PDB entry 4MMP | X-ray diffraction, 1.57 A resolution | chain A

== Chain A ==
Molecule: Sialic Acid Binding Protein
From: Pasteurella multocida subsp. gallicida P1059
UniProtKB: K0Y3H9 (K0Y3H9_PASMD); residues 3-308 here correspond to UniProt positions 22-327 (UniProt number = residue number + 19)
Chain sequence (308 residues; row label = number of the first residue in the row):
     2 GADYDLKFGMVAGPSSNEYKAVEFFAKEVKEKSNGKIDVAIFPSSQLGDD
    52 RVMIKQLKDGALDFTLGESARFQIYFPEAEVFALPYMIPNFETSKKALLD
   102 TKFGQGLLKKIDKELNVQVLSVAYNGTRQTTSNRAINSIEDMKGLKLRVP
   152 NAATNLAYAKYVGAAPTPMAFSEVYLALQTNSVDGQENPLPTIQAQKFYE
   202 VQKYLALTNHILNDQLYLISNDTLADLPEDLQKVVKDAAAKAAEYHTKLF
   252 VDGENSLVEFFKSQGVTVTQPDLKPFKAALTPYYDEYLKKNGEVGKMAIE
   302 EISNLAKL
Sequence notes: expression tag (2, 309)
Ligand contacts: N-acetyl-beta-neuraminic acid (SLB): V12, A13, E19, D51, L67, G68, E69, R72, R129, R149, P151, A153, N156, F172, E188, N189, N214, Q216

== Overview ==
Bound to chain A: N-acetyl-beta-neuraminic acid.
Chain A is Sialic Acid Binding Protein (Pasteurella multocida subsp. gallicida P1059); the structure,
Structure of Sialic Acid Binding Protein from Pasturella Multocida, was determined by X-ray diffraction,
deposited together with 4MNP and 4MAG.
